Entry 8Z65 (electron microscopy, 2.97 A resolution); this record covers chains A and R of the 5 polymer chains in the assembly.

Chain A:
Name: Guanine nucleotide-binding protein G(s) subunit alpha isoforms short
Source organism: Homo sapiens
Sequence (361 residues; each row starts with the number of its first residue; note: 33 numbers in that range are skipped by the numbering (no residue carries them; nothing is unmodelled there)):
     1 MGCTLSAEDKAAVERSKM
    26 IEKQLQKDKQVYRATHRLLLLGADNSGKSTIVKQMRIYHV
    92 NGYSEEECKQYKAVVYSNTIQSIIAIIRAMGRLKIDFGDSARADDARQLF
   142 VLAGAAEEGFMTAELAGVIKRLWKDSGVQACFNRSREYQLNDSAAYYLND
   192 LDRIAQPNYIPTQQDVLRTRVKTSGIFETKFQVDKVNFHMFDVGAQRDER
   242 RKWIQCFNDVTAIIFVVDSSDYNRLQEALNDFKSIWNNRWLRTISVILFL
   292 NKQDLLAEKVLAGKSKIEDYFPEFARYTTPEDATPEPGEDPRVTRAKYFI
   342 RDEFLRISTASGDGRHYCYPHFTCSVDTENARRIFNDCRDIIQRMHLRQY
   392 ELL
Unresolved in the structure: 1-3, 92-211

Chain R:
Name: G-protein coupled receptor 4
Source organism: Homo sapiens
UniProt: P46093 (GPR4_HUMAN); numbering as in UniProt (aligned over 1-362)
Sequence (362 residues; numbered 1 to 362; the number before each row is that of its first residue):
     1 MGNHTWEGCHVDSRVDHLFPPSLYIFVIGVGLPTNCLALWAAYRQVQQRN
    51 ELGVYLMNLSIADLLYICTLPLWVDYFLHHDNWIHGPGSCKLFGFIFYTN
   101 IYISIAFLCCISVDRYLAVAHPLRFARLRRVKTAVAVSSVVWATELGANS
   151 APLFHDELFRDRYNHTFCFEKFPMEGWVAWMNLYRVFVGFLFPWALMLLS
   201 YRGILRAVRGSVSTERQEKAKIKRLALSLIAIVLVCFAPYHVLLLSRSAI
   251 YLGRPWDCGFEERVFSAYHSSLAFTSLNCVADPILYCLVNEGARSDVAKA
   301 LHNLLRFLASDKPQEMANASLTLETPLTSKRNSTAKAMTGSWAATPPSQG
   351 DQVQLKMLPPAQ
Unresolved in the structure: 1-7, 175, 253, 305-362
UniProt features mapped onto this chain:
  - region: E157 to F172 (Extracellular loop 2 (ECL2))
  - site: E145 (Required for activation), H155 (Proton sensing), H165 (Proton sensing), H269 (Proton sensing)
  - glycosylation (N-linked (GlcNAc...) asparagine): N3, N164
  - mutagenesis: H4 (H4Y: No effect on pH-sensing activity), H10 (H10Y: No effect on pH-sensing activity), H17 (H17Y: No effect on pH-sensing activity), Q45 (Q45A: Induces a shift of the optimal pH for activation), E51 (E51A: Induces a shift of the optimal pH for activation), D63 (D63N: Impaired ability to sense protons), H79 (H79Y: Displays smaller cAMP, rho, PLC responses to mildly alkaline to acidic pH of 7.1 but almost the same or higher responses to severely acidic pH values of 6.5-6.2), H80 (H80Y: No effect on pH-sensing activity), H85 (H85Y: No effect on pH-sensing activity), R115 (R115A: Decreased proton-induced G-protein coupled receptor activity. Endothelial permeability is decreased under acid conditions), R129 (R129A: Induces a shift of the optimal pH for activation), E145 (E145Q: Mimics the protonation state; induces a shift of the optimal pH for activation), 5 further mutagenesis entries in UniProt
Disulfide bonds: C90-C168

Interface between chain A and chain R:
Pairs across the interface (43; chain A residue first):
  Q35(A) with R130(R), hydrogen bond
  R38(A) with R129(R)
  D225(A) with R124(R), hydrogen bond (backbone-side chain)
  K226(A) with R124(R)
  V227(A) with R124(R)
  Y358(A) with V212(R)
  Y360(A) with S213(R)
  F376(A) with L123(R), hydrophobic
  R380(A) with A120(R), hydrogen bond (side chain-backbone); P122(R); L123(R)
  D381(A) with G210(R); S211(R); V212(R), hydrogen bond (side chain-backbone); S213(R), hydrogen bond
  Q384(A) with V119(R), hydrogen bond (side chain-backbone); A207(R); S211(R)
  R385(A) with S213(R), hydrogen bond; T214(R); E218(R), salt bridge
  H387(A) with A118(R), hydrogen bond (side chain-backbone); R129(R)
  L388(A) with I222(R), hydrophobic
  Q390(A) with N50(R), hydrogen bond
  Y391(A) with L52(R), hydrophobic; D114(R), hydrogen bond; R115(R), hydrogen bond (backbone-side chain); A118(R); R129(R)
  E392(A) with Q45(R); L52(R); L56(R); R115(R); Y286(R); N290(R)
  L393(A) with R115(R); V119(R), hydrophobic; I222(R); L225(R), hydrophobic
  L394(A) with E218(R); I222(R), hydrophobic; N290(R), hydrogen bond (backbone-side chain)
Other interface residues (no listed pair), chain A (22 interface residues in all): H41, C379, I383
Other interface residues (no listed pair), chain R (28 interface residues in all): E51, I204, V208

Summary:
Chain A and chain R form an interface of 22 and 28 residues respectively, with 12 hydrogen bonds and 1 salt
bridge. Polar pairs include R385(A)-E218(R), Q35(A)-R130(R) and D225(A)-R124(R). Curated annotation (UniProt)
lists 17 mutagenesis sites on chain R.
Chain A is Guanine nucleotide-binding protein G(s) subunit alpha isoforms short and chain R is G-protein
coupled receptor 4, both from Homo sapiens; the structure, Cryo-EM structure of the hGPR4-Gs complex in pH7.2,
was determined by electron microscopy.
